4D9R - chains A and L of the 3 polymer chains in the assembly; structure by X-ray diffraction, 2.42 A resolution.

[Chain A]
Protein: Complement factor D
Source organism: Homo sapiens
Notes: EC 3.4.21.46
Reference sequence: P00746 (CFAD_HUMAN); the construct lacks a stretch of the UniProt sequence and is renumbered around it, so the offset changes along the chain: 16-35 = UniProt 26-45; 37-61 = UniProt 46-70; 62-115 = UniProt 74-127; 118-124 = UniProt 128-134; 6 more segments
Chain sequence (228 residues; numbered 16 to 243 plus 8 insertion-coded residues; 8 numbers in that range are skipped by the numbering (no residue carries them; nothing is unmodelled there); the number before each row is that of its first residue; a row labelled like 61A-61C holds insertion residues (61A, then the next letters in order)):
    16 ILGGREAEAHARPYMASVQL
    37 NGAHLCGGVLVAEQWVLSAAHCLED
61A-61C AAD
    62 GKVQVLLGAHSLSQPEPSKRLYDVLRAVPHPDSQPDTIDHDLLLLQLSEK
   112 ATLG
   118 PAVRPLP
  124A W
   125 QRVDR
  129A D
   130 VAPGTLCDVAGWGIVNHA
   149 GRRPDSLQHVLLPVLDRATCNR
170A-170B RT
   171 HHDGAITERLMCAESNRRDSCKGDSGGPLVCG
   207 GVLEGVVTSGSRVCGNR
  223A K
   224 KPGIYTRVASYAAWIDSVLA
Cystine bridges: Cys42-Cys58, Cys136-Cys201, Cys168-Cys182, Cys191-Cys220
Reported in the primary citation:
  - catalytic residues: His57, Asp102, Ser195
  - conformationally variable residues (loop rearrangement, side-chain flip): His57, Val212 to Arg218
  - mutagenesis - S195A: abolished catalytic activity on FB

[Chain L]
Protein: Fab light chain
Source organism: Homo sapiens
Reference sequence: P01834 (IGKC_HUMAN); residues 109-214 here correspond to UniProt positions 1-106 (UniProt number = residue number - 108)
Chain sequence (214 residues; numbered 1 to 214; the number before each row is that of its first residue):
     1 DIQVTQSPSSLSASVGDRVTITCITSTDIDDDMNWYQQKPGKVPKLLISG
    51 GNTLRPGVPSRFSGSGSGTDFTLTISSLQPEDVATYYCLQSDSLPYTFGQ
   101 GTKVEIKRTVAAPSVFIFPPSDEQLKSGTASVVCLLNNFYPREAKVQWKV
   151 DNALQSGNSQESVTEQDSKDSTYSLSSTLTLSKADYEKHKVYACEVTHQG
   201 LSSPVTKSFNRGEC
Construct notes: linker (105-108)
Cystine bridges: Cys23-Cys88, Cys134-Cys194

[How chain A and chain L interact]
Pairs across the interface - 17 pairs, chain A then chain L:
  Arg170(A) - Leu94(L)
  Arg170(A) - Tyr96(L)  hydrogen bond
  Arg170A(A) - Asn34(L)  hydrogen bond
  Arg170A(A) - Tyr36(L)  hydrogen bond
  Arg170A(A) - Leu46(L)
  Arg170A(A) - Leu89(L)
  Arg170A(A) - Ser91(L)
  Arg170A(A) - Tyr96(L)
  Thr170B(A) - Ser91(L)  hydrogen bond (side chain-backbone)
  Thr170B(A) - Asp92(L)
  Thr170B(A) - Tyr96(L)  hydrogen bond
  Asp173(A) - Arg55(L)  salt bridge
  Arg223(A) - Asp92(L)  salt bridge
  Lys223A(A) - Ile29(L)  hydrogen bond (side chain-backbone)
  Lys223A(A) - Asp30(L)  salt bridge
  Lys223A(A) - Asp32(L)  salt bridge
  Lys223A(A) - Asp92(L)  salt bridge
Also at the interface, not in a pair above, chain L (13 interface residues in all): Ser93
Interface features reported in the paper:
  - residue pairs: Arg170A(A)-Tyr36(L) (hydrogen bond), Arg170A(A)-Asn34(L) (hydrogen bond), Lys223A(A)-Asp30(L), Lys223A(A)-Asp32(L), Lys223A(A)-Asp92(L)
  - epitope / paratope residues, chain A: Arg170A(A), Arg223(A), Lys223A(A)
  - epitope / paratope residues, chain L: Asp30(L), Asp32(L), Asn34(L), Tyr36(L), Asp92(L)

[Overview]
The interface between chain A and chain L involves 6 residues on one side and 13 on the other, with 6 hydrogen
bonds and 5 salt bridges. Among the polar pairs are Asp173(A)-Arg55(L), Lys223A(A)-Asp30(L) and
Lys223A(A)-Asp32(L). The paper describes hydrogen bonds between Arg170A(A) and Tyr36(L) and Arg170A(A) and
Asn34(L); contacts between Lys223A(A) and Asp30(L), Lys223A(A) and Asp32(L) and Lys223A(A) and Asp92(L). The
paper reports catalytic residues His57(A), Asp102(A) and Ser195(A); S195A of chain A abolishes catalytic
activity on FB.
Chain A is Complement factor D and chain L is Fab light chain, both from Homo sapiens; the structure,
Inhibiting Alternative Pathway Complement Activation by Targeting the Exosite on Factor D, was determined by
X-ray diffraction.
